Entry 5DP0 (X-ray diffraction, 2.38 A resolution); this record covers chains A and B of the 4 polymer chains in the assembly.

[Chain A (and B)]
Protein: Estrogen receptor
Source organism: Homo sapiens
Notes: chain B of this document is another copy of the same molecule, construct and numbering; everything in this record applies to it too
UniProt: P03372 (ESR1_HUMAN); residue numbers follow UniProt; this construct covers 298-554
Amino-acid sequence (257 residues; each row starts with the number of its first residue):
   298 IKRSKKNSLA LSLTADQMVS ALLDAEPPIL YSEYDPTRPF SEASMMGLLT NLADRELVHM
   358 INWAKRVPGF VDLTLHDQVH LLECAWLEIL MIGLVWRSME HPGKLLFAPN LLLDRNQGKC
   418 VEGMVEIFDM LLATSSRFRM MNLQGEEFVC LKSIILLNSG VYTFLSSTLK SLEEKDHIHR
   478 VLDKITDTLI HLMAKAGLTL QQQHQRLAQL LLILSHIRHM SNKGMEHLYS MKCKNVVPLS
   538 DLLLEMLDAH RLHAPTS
Disordered / not traced: 298-304, 332-334, 415-416, 462-471, 549-554 (chain B: 298-304, 415-420, 462-467, 549-554)
Differences from the reference sequence: engineered mutation Ser537 (Tyr in P03372)
Ligand contacts: 5ES (4,4'-(2-{3-[(4-fluorophenyl)amino]phenyl}ethene-1,1-diyl)diphenol): Met342, Met343, Leu346, Thr347, Leu349, Ala350, Glu353, Trp383, Leu384, Leu387, Met388, Leu391, Arg394, Leu402, Phe404, Leu410, Met421, Ile424, Phe425, Leu428, Gly521, Leu525, Met528, Leu536, Leu540
Reported in the primary citation:
  - conformationally variable residues (helix shift): His524

[How chain A and chain B interact]
Pairs across the interface (47; chain A residue first):
  Arg434(A) - His476(B)
  Ile451(A) - Leu509(B)  hydrophobic
  Asn455(A) - Leu509(B)
  Asn455(A) - His513(B)  hydrogen bond
  Val458(A) - His513(B)
  Tyr459(A) - Ala430(B)
  Phe461(A) - Met427(B)  hydrophobic
  His476(A) - Arg434(B)  hydrogen bond
  Asp480(A) - Gln502(B)
  Asp480(A) - Gln506(B)  hydrogen bond
  Thr483(A) - His501(B)
  Thr483(A) - Ala505(B)
  Asp484(A) - Gln498(B)  hydrogen bond
  Asp484(A) - Gln502(B)
  Ile487(A) - His501(B)
  Leu497(A) - Leu497(B)  hydrophobic
  His501(A) - Thr483(B)
  His501(A) - Asp484(B)
  His501(A) - Ile487(B)
  His501(A) - His501(B)
  His501(A) - Leu504(B)
  Gln502(A) - Asp480(B)
  Gln502(A) - Asp484(B)  hydrogen bond
  Leu504(A) - His501(B)
  Ala505(A) - Thr483(B)
  Ala505(A) - Leu508(B)  hydrophobic
  Gln506(A) - Asp480(B)  hydrogen bond
  Leu508(A) - Ala505(B)  hydrophobic
  Leu509(A) - Ile451(B)  hydrophobic
  Leu509(A) - Asn455(B)  hydrogen bond (backbone-side chain)
  Leu509(A) - Leu511(B)  hydrophobic
  Ile510(A) - Tyr459(B)
  Leu511(A) - Leu509(B)  hydrophobic
  Leu511(A) - Ser512(B)
  Ser512(A) - Leu511(B)  hydrogen bond (side chain-backbone)
  Ser512(A) - Ser512(B)
  Ser512(A) - Arg515(B)
  His513(A) - Tyr459(B)
  Arg515(A) - Ser512(B)  hydrogen bond
  Arg515(A) - His513(B)  hydrogen bond
  Arg515(A) - His516(B)
  His516(A) - Arg515(B)  hydrogen bond
  His516(A) - Asn519(B)  hydrogen bond
  Asn519(A) - His516(B)  hydrogen bond
  Asn519(A) - Asn519(B)  hydrogen bond
  Lys520(A) - His547(B)
  His547(A) - Lys520(B)
Also at the interface, not in a pair above, chain A (32 interface residues in all): Ala430, Ser456, Leu479, Gln498
Also at the interface, not in a pair above, chain B (30 interface residues in all): Leu479, Arg548

[In short]
The interface between chain A and chain B involves 32 residues on one side and 30 on the other; the contacts
include 14 hydrogen bonds. Among the polar pairs are Asn455(A)-His513(B), His476(A)-Arg434(B) and
Asp480(A)-Gln506(B). Ligands of chain A: compound 5ES. The paper reports conformational variability at
His524(A).
Both chains are Estrogen receptor (Homo sapiens). Entry 5DP0 (Crystal Structure of the ER-alpha Ligand-binding
Domain in complex with a 4-fluorophenylamino-substituted triaryl-ethylene derivative
4,4'-(2-{3-[(4-fluorophenyl)amino]phenyl}ethene-1,1-diyl)diphenol) was determined by X-ray diffraction
together with 4ZN7, 4ZNH, 4ZNS, 4ZNT, 4ZNU, 4ZNV and 50 further entries from the same study.
